PDB entry 8HQX | X-ray diffraction, 1.54 A resolution | chains A and B

Chain A:
Protein: Coatomer subunit beta'
From: Saccharomyces cerevisiae (strain YJM789)
UniProt: A6ZU46 (A6ZU46_YEAS7); residue numbers follow UniProt; this construct covers 1-301
Amino-acid sequence (301 residues; numbered 1 to 301; the number before each row is that of its first residue):
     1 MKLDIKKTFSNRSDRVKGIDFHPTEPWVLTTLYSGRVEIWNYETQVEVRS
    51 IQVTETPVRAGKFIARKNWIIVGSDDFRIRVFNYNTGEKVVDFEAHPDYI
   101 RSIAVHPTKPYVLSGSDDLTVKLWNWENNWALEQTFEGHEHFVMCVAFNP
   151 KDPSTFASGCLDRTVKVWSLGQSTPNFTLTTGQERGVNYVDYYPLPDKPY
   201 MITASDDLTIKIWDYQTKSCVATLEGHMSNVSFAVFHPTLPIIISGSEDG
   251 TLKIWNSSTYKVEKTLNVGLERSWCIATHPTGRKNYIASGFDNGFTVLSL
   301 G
Not modelled in the structure: 1-2, 280-284

Chain B:
Protein: TAT-WDM KxKxx motif
Amino-acid sequence (6 residues; row label = number of the first residue in the row):
   545 AKEKSD
Not modelled in the structure: 545

How chain A and chain B interact:
Residue-residue contacts (18; chain A residue first):
  Arg15(A) with Asp550(B)
  Lys17(A) with Asp550(B), hydrogen bond (side chain-backbone)
  Tyr33(A) with Ser549(B), hydrogen bond (side chain-backbone); Asp550(B)
  Arg59(A) with Lys548(B), hydrogen bond (side chain-backbone); Ser549(B), hydrogen bond (side chain-backbone); Asp550(B), hydrogen bond (side chain-backbone)
  Asp98(A) with Lys546(B), salt bridge
  Tyr99(A) with Lys546(B)
  Arg101(A) with Lys546(B); Lys548(B), hydrogen bond (side chain-backbone)
  Asp117(A) with Lys546(B), salt bridge
  His141(A) with Glu547(B), salt bridge
  Phe142(A) with Lys546(B); Glu547(B)
  Asn188(A) with Lys548(B), hydrogen bond
  Asp206(A) with Lys548(B), salt bridge
  Arg272(A) with Asp550(B), salt bridge
Also at the interface, not in a pair above, chain A (18 interface residues in all): Met144, Leu161, Asn230, Glu248, Trp274

Overview:
The interface between chain A and chain B involves 18 residues on one side and 5 on the other; the contacts
include 7 hydrogen bonds and 5 salt bridges. Polar contacts include Asp98(A)-Lys546(B), Asp117(A)-Lys546(B)
and His141(A)-Glu547(B).
Chain A is Coatomer subunit beta' (Saccharomyces cerevisiae (strain YJM789)) and chain B is TAT-WDM KxKxx
motif; the structure, The complex structure of COPI cargo sorting module with TAT-WDM peptide, was determined
by X-ray diffraction together with 8HQT, 8HQV, 8HQW and 8HR0 from the same study.
